PDB entry 7QIF | X-ray diffraction, 2.53 A resolution | chain D

# Chain D
Protein: Proofreading exoribonuclease nsp14
From: Severe acute respiratory syndrome coronavirus 2
Notes: EC 3.1.13.-
UniProt: P0DTD1 (R1AB_SARS2); residues 7-527 here correspond to UniProt positions 5932-6452 (UniProt number = residue number + 5925)
Chain sequence (523 residues; each row starts with the number of its first residue):
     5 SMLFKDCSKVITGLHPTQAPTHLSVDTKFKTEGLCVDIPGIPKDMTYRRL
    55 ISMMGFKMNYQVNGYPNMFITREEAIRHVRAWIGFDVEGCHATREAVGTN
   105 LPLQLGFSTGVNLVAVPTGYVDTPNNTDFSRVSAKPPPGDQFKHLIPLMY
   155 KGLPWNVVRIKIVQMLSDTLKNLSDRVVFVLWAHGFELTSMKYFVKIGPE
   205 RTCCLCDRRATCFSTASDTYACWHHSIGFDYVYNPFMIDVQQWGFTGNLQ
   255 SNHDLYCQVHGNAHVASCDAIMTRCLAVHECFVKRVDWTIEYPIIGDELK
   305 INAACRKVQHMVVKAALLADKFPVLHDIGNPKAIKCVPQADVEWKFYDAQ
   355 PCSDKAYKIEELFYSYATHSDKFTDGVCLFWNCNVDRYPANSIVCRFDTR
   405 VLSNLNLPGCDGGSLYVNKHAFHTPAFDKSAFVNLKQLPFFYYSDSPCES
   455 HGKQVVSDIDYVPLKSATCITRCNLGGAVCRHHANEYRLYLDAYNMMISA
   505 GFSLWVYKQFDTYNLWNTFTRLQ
Not modelled in the structure: 5-23, 96-101, 123-150, 370-372, 457-462, 525-527
Differences from the reference sequence: expression tag (5-6)
Curated features (UniProtKB/Swiss-Prot):
  - region: Cys-414 to Thr-428 (GpppA-binding)
  - active site: Asp-90, Glu-92, Glu-191, His-268, Asp-273
  - binding site (Mg(2+)): Asp-90, Glu-92, Glu-191, His-268, Asp-273
  - binding site (Zn(2+)): Cys-207, Cys-210, Cys-226, His-229, His-257, Cys-261, His-264, Cys-279, Cys-452, Cys-477, Cys-484, His-487
  - binding site (S-adenosyl-L-methionine): Asp-331 to Ala-337
  - site: Gln-527 (Cleavage)
Metal / ion sites: Zn2+ site 1: Cys-207, Cys-210, Cys-226, His-229; Zn2+ site 2: His-257, Cys-261, His-264, Cys-279; Zn2+ site 3: Cys-452, Cys-477, Cys-484, His-487
Small-molecule neighbours: mrna cap analog N7-methyl gpppg (GTG; 7-methyl-guanosine-5'-triphosphate-5'-guanosine): Leu-303, Ile-305, Asn-306, Cys-309, Arg-310, Pro-355, Asn-386, Phe-401, Tyr-420, Asn-422, Lys-423, His-424, Phe-426, Thr-428, Phe-506
From the paper describing this entry:
  - binding site for mrna cap analog N7-methyl gpppg: Arg-310, Pro-355, Asn-386, Lys-423, Phe-426, Thr-428
  - catalytic residues: Asp-90, Glu-92, Glu-191, His-268, Asp-273 (citing earlier work)

# Summary
Chain D binds mrna cap analog N7-methyl gpppg. From UniProt: 5 active-site residues, 5 Mg2+-binding residues,
12 Zn2+-binding residues and 7 S-adenosyl-L-methionine-binding residues. From the paper: catalytic residues
Asp-90, Glu-92 and Glu-191 among others; a binding site for mrna cap analog N7-methyl gpppg at Arg-310,
Pro-355 and Asn-386 among others.
Chain D is Proofreading exoribonuclease nsp14 (Severe acute respiratory syndrome coronavirus 2); the
structure, Crystal structure of SARS-CoV-2 NSP14 in complex with 7MeGpppG, was determined by X-ray diffraction
together with 7QGI from the same study.
